Entry 9IJ1 (electron microscopy, 3.20 A resolution); this record covers chains A and B of the 3 polymer chains in the assembly.

[Chain A]
Molecule: Piwi-like protein 2
From: Mus musculus
Notes: EC 3.1.26.-
Reference sequence: Q8CDG1 (PIWL2_MOUSE); residues 1-971 here = UniProt positions 1-971
Chain sequence (971 residues; row label = number of the first residue in the row):
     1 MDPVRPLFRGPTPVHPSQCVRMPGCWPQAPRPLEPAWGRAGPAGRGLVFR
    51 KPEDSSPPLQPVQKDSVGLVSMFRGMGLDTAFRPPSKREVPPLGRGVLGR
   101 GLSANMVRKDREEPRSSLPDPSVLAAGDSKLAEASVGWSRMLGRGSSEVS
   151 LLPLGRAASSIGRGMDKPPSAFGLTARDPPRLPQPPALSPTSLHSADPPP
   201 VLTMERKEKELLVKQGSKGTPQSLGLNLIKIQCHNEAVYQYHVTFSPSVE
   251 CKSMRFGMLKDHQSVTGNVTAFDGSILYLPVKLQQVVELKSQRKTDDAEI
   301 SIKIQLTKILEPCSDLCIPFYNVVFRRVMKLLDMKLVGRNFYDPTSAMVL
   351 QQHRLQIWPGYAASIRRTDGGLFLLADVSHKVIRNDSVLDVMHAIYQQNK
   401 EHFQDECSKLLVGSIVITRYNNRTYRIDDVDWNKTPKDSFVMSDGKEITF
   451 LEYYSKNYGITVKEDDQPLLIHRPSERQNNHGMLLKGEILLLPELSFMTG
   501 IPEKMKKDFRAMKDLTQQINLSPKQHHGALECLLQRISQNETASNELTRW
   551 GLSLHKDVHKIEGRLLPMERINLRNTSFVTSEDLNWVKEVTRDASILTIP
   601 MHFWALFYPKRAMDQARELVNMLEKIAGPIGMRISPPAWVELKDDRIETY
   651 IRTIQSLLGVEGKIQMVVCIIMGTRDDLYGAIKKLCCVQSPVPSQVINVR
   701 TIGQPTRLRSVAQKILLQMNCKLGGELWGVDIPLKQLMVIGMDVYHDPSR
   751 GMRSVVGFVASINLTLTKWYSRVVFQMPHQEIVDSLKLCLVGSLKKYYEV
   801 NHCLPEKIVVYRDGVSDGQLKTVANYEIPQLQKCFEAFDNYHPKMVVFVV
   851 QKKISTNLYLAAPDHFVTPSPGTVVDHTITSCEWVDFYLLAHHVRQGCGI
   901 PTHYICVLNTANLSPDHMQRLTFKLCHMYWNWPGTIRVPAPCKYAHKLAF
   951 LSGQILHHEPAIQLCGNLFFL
Not modelled in the structure: 1-208, 478-485
Metal / ion sites: Mg2+: Asp743, Asp813 (shared with 1 residue of chain C)

[Chain B]
Molecule: 26-nt RNA strand
From: Homo sapiens
Sequence (26 nucleotides; each row starts with the number of its first residue):
     1 UUACCAUCAACAUGGAAACUUGGCUC
Modified positions: OMC (o2'-methylycytidine-5'-monophosphate) at position 26

[How chain A and chain B interact]
Pairs across the interface (64; chain A residue first):
  Gln240(A) - A17(B)  hydrogen bond to the sugar
  His242(A) - A18(B)  hydrogen bond to the sugar
  His242(A) - C19(B)  sugar contact
  Thr307(A) - A18(B)  phosphate contact
  Lys308(A) - A18(B)  phosphate contact
  Leu316(A) - A17(B)  sugar contact
  Ser379(A) - C8(B)  phosphate contact
  His380(A) - C8(B)  hydrogen bond to the phosphate
  Lys381(A) - A9(B)  salt bridge to the phosphate
  Val382(A) - C8(B)  sugar contact
  Val382(A) - A9(B)  hydrogen bond to the phosphate
  Ile415(A) - A10(B)  phosphate contact
  Ile415(A) - C11(B)  phosphate contact
  Ile417(A) - A10(B)  phosphate contact
  Thr424(A) - A10(B)  phosphate contact
  Thr424(A) - C11(B)  phosphate contact
  Arg426(A) - C11(B)  sugar contact
  Thr499(A) - A9(B)  hydrogen bond to the phosphate
  Thr499(A) - A10(B)  sugar contact
  Ile501(A) - C8(B)  sugar contact
  Ile501(A) - A9(B)  sugar contact
  Ile519(A) - U7(B)  sugar contact
  Asn520(A) - A6(B)  hydrogen bond to the sugar
  Tyr679(A) - U1(B)  base contact
  Lys683(A) - U1(B)  salt bridge to the phosphate
  Ser694(A) - U1(B)  phosphate contact
  Gln695(A) - U1(B)  hydrogen bond to the sugar
  Gln695(A) - U2(B)  sugar contact
  Val696(A) - U1(B)  base contact
  Val696(A) - U2(B)  base contact
  Thr701(A) - U2(B)  hydrogen bond to the base
  Ile715(A) - U2(B)  base contact
  Ile715(A) - A3(B)  base contact
  Leu716(A) - U2(B)  sugar contact
  Leu716(A) - A3(B)  hydrogen bond to the phosphate
  Leu717(A) - A3(B)  hydrogen bond to the phosphate
  Gln718(A) - U1(B)  phosphate contact
  Gln718(A) - U2(B)  hydrogen bond to the phosphate
  Gln718(A) - A3(B)  hydrogen bond to the phosphate
  Pro748(A) - A12(B)  sugar contact
  Ser749(A) - C11(B)  sugar contact
  Ser816(A) - G14(B)  hydrogen bond to the base
  Gly818(A) - G14(B)  sugar contact
  Gly818(A) - G15(B)  sugar contact
  Gln819(A) - G14(B)  hydrogen bond to the sugar
  Ala891(A) - C5(B)  phosphate contact
  His892(A) - C5(B)  hydrogen bond to the sugar
  His892(A) - A6(B)  salt bridge to the phosphate
  His893(A) - C5(B)  sugar contact
  Cys898(A) - U7(B)  phosphate contact
  Ile900(A) - A6(B)  phosphate contact
  Tyr929(A) - C4(B)  hydrogen bond to the phosphate
  Asn931(A) - A3(B)  hydrogen bond to the sugar
  Asn931(A) - C4(B)  phosphate contact
  Trp932(A) - A3(B)  sugar contact
  Thr935(A) - C4(B)  phosphate contact
  Thr935(A) - C5(B)  phosphate contact
  Ile936(A) - C4(B)  phosphate contact
  Ile936(A) - C5(B)  phosphate contact
  Arg937(A) - C5(B)  hydrogen bond to the phosphate
  Arg937(A) - A6(B)  salt bridge to the phosphate
  Lys947(A) - U1(B)  salt bridge to the phosphate
  Leu951(A) - U1(B)  phosphate contact
  Leu971(A) - A3(B)  phosphate contact
Also at the interface, not in a pair above, chain A (54 interface residues in all): Tyr425, Asn698, Lys722, Gln896, Gly897, Lys943, Phe950, Ile955

[Overview]
54 residues of chain A and 17 residues of chain B are in contact, with 18 hydrogen bonds and 5 salt bridges.
Polar contacts include Thr701(A)-U2(B), Ser816(A)-G14(B) and Gln240(A)-A17(B). Asp743(A) and Asp813(A) form
the Mg2+ site.
Chain A is Piwi-like protein 2 (Mus musculus) and chain B is a 26-nt RNA strand (Homo sapiens); the structure,
Cryo-EM Structure of MILI-piRNA-target (22-nt, bilobed), was determined by electron microscopy, deposited
together with 9IIY, 9IIZ, 9IJ0, 9IJ2, 9IJ3, 9IJ4 and 9IJ5.
